5MQE - chain A; structure by X-ray diffraction, 1.65 A resolution.

== Chain A ==
Name: CREB-binding protein
Organism: Homo sapiens
Notes: EC 2.3.1.48; fragment: bromodomain
UniProtKB: Q92793 (CBP_HUMAN); residues 1081-1197 here = UniProt positions 1081-1197
Sequence (119 residues; numbered 1079 to 1197; the number before each row is that of its first residue):
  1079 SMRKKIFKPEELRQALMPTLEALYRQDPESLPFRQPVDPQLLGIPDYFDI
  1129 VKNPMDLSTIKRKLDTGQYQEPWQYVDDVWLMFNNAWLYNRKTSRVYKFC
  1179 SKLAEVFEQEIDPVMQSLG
Not modelled in the structure: 1079-1082, 1197
Construct notes: expression tag (1079-1080)
Curated features (UniProtKB/Swiss-Prot):
  - region: Asn-1162 to Lys-1180 (Interaction with ASF1A)
  - natural variant: Tyr-1175 (Y1175C: In RSTS1)
  - mutagenesis: Asp-1116 (D1116R: Impairs binding to acetylated histones), Phe-1126 (F1126A: Impairs binding to acetylated histones), Asn-1162 (N1162E/R: Abolishes interaction with ASF1A), Trp-1165 (W1165A: Abolishes interaction with ASF1A), Lys-1170 (K1170E: Impairs binding to acetylated histones), Ser-1179 (S1179I: Impairs interaction with ASF1A), Lys-1180 (K1180E: Abolishes interaction with ASF1A), Glu-1183 (E1183R: Abolishes interaction with ASF1A)
Ligand contacts: 4-bromanyl-N-methyl-1H-pyrrole-2-carboxamide (PKU): Pro-1110, Phe-1111, Val-1115, Leu-1120, Ile-1122, Tyr-1125, Ala-1164, Tyr-1167, Asn-1168, Val-1174
Reported in the primary citation:
  - binding site for 4-bromanyl-N-methyl-1H-pyrrole-2-carboxamide: Pro-1110, Leu-1120, Ile-1122, Tyr-1125, Asn-1168

== Overview ==
Bound to chain A: 4-bromanyl-N-methyl-1H-pyrrole-2-carboxamide. UniProt lists 8 mutagenesis sites. The paper
reports a binding site for 4-bromanyl-N-methyl-1H-pyrrole-2-carboxamide at Pro-1110, Leu-1120 and Ile-1122
among others.
Chain A is CREB-binding protein (Homo sapiens); the structure, Crystal structure of CREBBP bromodomain
complexed with CBP006, was determined by X-ray diffraction (same publication as 5MPZ, 5MQG and 5MQK).
